4ZOL - chains A and B of the 6 polymer chains in the assembly; structure by X-ray diffraction, 2.50 A resolution.

== Chain A ==
Molecule: Tubulin alpha-1B chain
Source organism: Sus scrofa
Reference sequence: Q2XVP4 (TBA1B_PIG); residues 1-451 here = UniProt positions 1-451
Chain sequence (451 residues; row label = number of the first residue in the row):
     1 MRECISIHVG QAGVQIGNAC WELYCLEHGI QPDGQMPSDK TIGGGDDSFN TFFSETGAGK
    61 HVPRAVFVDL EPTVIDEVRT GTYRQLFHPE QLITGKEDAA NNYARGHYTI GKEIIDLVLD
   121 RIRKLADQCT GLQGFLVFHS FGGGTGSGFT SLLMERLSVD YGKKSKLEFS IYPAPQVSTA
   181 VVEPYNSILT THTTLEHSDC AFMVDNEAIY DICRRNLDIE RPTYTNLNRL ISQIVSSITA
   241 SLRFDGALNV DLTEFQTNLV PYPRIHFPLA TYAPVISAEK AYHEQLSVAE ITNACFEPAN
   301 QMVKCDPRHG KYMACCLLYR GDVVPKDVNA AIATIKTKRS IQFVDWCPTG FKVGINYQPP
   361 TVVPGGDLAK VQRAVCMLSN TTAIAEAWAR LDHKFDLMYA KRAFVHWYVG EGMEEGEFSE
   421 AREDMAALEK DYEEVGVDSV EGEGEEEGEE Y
Unresolved in the structure: 440-451
Metal / ion sites: Ca2+: Asp39, Thr41, Gly44, Glu55
Ligand contacts: GTP: Gly10, Gln11, Ala12, Gln15, Ile16, Asp69, Glu71, Asp98, Ala99, Ala100, Asn101, Ser140, Gly142, Gly143, Gly144, Thr145, Gly146, Ile171, Pro173, Val177, Ser178, Thr179, Glu183, Asn206, Tyr224, Leu227, Asn228, Ile231
What the authors report for this chain:
  - binding site for Tubulysin M: Asn329

== Chain B ==
Molecule: Tubulin beta chain
Source organism: Sus scrofa
Reference sequence: P02554 (TBB_PIG); the author numbering skips numbers that UniProt does not, so the offset changes along the chain: 1-42 = UniProt 1-42; 45-360 = UniProt 43-358; 369-455 = UniProt 359-445
Chain sequence (445 residues; row label = number of the first residue in the row; note: 10 numbers in that range are skipped by the numbering (no residue carries them; nothing is unmodelled there)):
     1 MREIVHIQAG QCGNQIGAKF WEVISDEHGI DPTGSYHGDS DL
    45 QLERINVYYN EAAGNKYVPR AILVDLEPGT MDSVRSGPFG QIFRPDNFVF GQSGAGNNWA
   105 KGHYTEGAEL VDSVLDVVRK ESESCDCLQG FQLTHSLGGG TGSGMGTLLI SKIREEYPDR
   165 IMNTFSVVPS PKVSDTVVEP YNATLSVHQL VENTDETYCI DNEALYDICF RTLKLTTPTY
   225 GDLNHLVSAT MSGVTTCLRF PGQLNADLRK LAVNMVPFPR LHFFMPGFAP LTSRGSQQYR
   285 ALTVPELTQQ MFDAKNMMAA CDPRHGRYLT VAAVFRGRMS MKEVDEQMLN VQNKNSSYFV
   345 EWIPNNVKTA VCDIPP
   369 RGLKMSATFI GNSTAIQELF KRISEQFTAM FRRKAFLHWY TGEGMDEMEF TEAESNMNDL
   429 VSEYQQYQDA TADEQGEFEE EGEEDEA
Unresolved in the structure: 441-455
Ligand contacts:
  - Tubulysin M (55Q; (2R,4R)-4-{[(2-{(1R,3R)-1-(acetyloxy)-4-methyl-3-[methyl(N-{[(2S)-1-methylpiperidin-2-yl]carbonyl}-D-isoleucyl)amino]pentyl}-1,3-thiazol-4-yl)carbonyl]amino}-2-methyl-5-phenylpentanoic acid): Gln11, Gln15, Pro175, Lys176, Val177, Ser178, Asp179, Tyr210, Thr221, Pro222, Thr223, Tyr224, Gly225, Leu227, Asn228, Arg278
  - GDP (guanosine-5'-diphosphate): Gly10, Gln11, Cys12, Gln15, Ile16, Asp69, Asn101, Ser140, Gly142, Gly143, Gly144, Thr145, Gly146, Ser147, Val171, Pro173, Val177, Ser178, Glu183, Asn206, Leu209, Tyr224, Leu227, Asn228
What the authors report for this chain:
  - binding site for Tubulysin M: Gln15, Asp179, Thr223, Tyr224, Gly225, Asn228, Arg278

== Chain A / chain B interface ==
Pairs across the interface (51; chain A residue first):
  Gln11(A) with Gln247(B), hydrogen bond
  Lys96(A) with Asp130(B), salt bridge
  Glu97(A) with Arg2(B), salt bridge; Cys131(B); Arg164(B), salt bridge
  Asp98(A) with Lys254(B), salt bridge
  Ala100(A) with Arg253(B); Lys254(B); Val257(B)
  Asn101(A) with Lys254(B)
  Arg105(A) with Arg253(B)
  Pro175(A) with Asn349(B)
  Ser178(A) with Lys352(B), hydrogen bond
  Thr179(A) with Gln247(B); Leu248(B); Asn258(B), hydrogen bond (backbone-side chain)
  Ala180(A) with Asn258(B); Lys352(B)
  Val181(A) with Asn258(B), hydrogen bond (backbone-side chain); Ile347(B), hydrophobic
  Tyr210(A) with Asp329(B)
  Glu220(A) with Lys326(B)
  Arg221(A) with Lys326(B); Asp329(B), salt bridge
  Tyr224(A) with Gln247(B)
  Lys394(A) with Pro348(B); Asn349(B), hydrogen bond
  Leu397(A) with Glu345(B); Trp346(B); Ala440(B), hydrophobic
  Met398(A) with Trp346(B); Pro348(B)
  Lys401(A) with Phe262(B); Trp346(B); Ala438(B); Thr439(B), hydrogen bond (side chain-backbone)
  Arg402(A) with Phe262(B)
  Ala403(A) with Pro261(B); Phe262(B), hydrophobic
  Phe404(A) with Val257(B); Val260(B); Pro261(B), hydrogen bond (backbone-backbone); Thr314(B); Ile347(B), hydrophobic
  His406(A) with Val260(B); Pro261(B), hydrogen bond (side chain-backbone); Phe262(B); Pro263(B)
  Trp407(A) with Ala256(B); Val257(B); Val260(B), hydrogen bond (side chain-backbone)
Interface residues without a listed pair, chain A (26 interface residues in all): Val182
Interface residues without a listed pair, chain B (29 interface residues in all): Asp251, Met325

== Overview ==
26 residues of chain A and 29 residues of chain B are in contact; the contacts include 9 hydrogen bonds and 5
salt bridges. Polar pairs include Lys96(A)-Asp130(B), Glu97(A)-Arg2(B) and Glu97(A)-Arg164(B). Chain A binds
GTP. From the paper: a binding site for Tubulysin M at Asn329(A) and Gln15(B) among others.
Here chain A is Tubulin alpha-1B chain and chain B is Tubulin beta chain, both from Sus scrofa. Entry 4ZOL
(Crystal Structure of Tubulin-Stathmin-TTL-Tubulysin M Complex) was determined by X-ray diffraction together
with 4ZHQ, 4ZI7 and 5BMV from the same study.
